PDB entry 5UAG | X-ray diffraction, 3.40 A resolution | chains D and F of the 6 polymer chains in the assembly

Chain D:
Molecule: DNA-directed RNA polymerase subunit beta'
Organism: Escherichia coli (strain K12)
Notes: EC 2.7.7.6
UniProtKB: P0A8T7 (RPOC_ECOLI); numbering as in UniProt (aligned over 1-1407)
Chain sequence (1407 residues; each row starts with the number of its first residue):
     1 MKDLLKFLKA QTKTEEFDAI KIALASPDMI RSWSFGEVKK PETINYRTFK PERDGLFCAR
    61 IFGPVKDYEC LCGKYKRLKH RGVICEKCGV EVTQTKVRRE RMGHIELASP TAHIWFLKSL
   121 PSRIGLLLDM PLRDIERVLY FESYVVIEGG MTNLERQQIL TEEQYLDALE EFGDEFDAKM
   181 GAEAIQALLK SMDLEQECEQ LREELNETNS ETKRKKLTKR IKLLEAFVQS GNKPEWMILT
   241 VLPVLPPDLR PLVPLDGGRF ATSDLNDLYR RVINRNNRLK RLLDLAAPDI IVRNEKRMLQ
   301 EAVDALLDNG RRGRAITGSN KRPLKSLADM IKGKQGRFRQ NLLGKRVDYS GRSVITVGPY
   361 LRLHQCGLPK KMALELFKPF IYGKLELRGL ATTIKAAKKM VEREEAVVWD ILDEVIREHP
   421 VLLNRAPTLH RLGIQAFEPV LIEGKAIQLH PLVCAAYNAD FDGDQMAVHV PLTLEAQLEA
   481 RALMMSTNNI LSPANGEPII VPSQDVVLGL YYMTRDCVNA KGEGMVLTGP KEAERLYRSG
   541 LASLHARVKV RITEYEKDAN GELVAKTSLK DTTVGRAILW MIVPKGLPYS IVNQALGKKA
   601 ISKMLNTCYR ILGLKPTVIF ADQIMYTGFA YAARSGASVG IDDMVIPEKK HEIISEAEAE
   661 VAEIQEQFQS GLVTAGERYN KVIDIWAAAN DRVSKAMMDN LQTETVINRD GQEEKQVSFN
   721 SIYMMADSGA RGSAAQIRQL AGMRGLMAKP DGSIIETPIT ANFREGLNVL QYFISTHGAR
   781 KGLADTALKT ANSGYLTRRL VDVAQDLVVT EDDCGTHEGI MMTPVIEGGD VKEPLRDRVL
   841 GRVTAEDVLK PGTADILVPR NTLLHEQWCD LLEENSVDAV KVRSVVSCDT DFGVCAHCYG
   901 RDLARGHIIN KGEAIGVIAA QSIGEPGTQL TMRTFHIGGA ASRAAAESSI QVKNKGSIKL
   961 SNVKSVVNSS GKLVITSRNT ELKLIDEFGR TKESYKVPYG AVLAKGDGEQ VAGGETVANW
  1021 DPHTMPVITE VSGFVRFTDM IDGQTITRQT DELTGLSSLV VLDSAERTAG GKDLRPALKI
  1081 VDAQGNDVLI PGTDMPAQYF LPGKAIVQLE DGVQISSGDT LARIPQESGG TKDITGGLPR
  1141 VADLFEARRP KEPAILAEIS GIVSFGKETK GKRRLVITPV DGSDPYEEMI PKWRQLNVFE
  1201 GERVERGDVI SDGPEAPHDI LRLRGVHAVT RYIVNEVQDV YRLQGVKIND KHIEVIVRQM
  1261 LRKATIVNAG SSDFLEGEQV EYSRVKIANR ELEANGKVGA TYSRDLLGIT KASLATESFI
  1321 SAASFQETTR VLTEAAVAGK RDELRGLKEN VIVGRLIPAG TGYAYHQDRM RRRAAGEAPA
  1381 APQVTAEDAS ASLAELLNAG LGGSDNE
Unresolved in the structure: 1-7, 933-1134, 1377-1407
Bound ions: Zn2+ site 1: Cys70, Cys72, Cys85, Cys88; Mg2+ site 1 near Asp460 (its only coordinating residue here); Mg2+ site 2: Asp462, Asp464; Zn2+ site 2: Cys814, Cys888, Cys895, Cys898
Curated features (UniProtKB/Swiss-Prot):
  - binding site (Zn(2+)): Cys70, Cys72, Cys85, Cys88, Cys814, Cys888, Cys895, Cys898
  - binding site (Mg(2+)): Asp460, Asp462, Asp464
  - modified residue: Lys983 (N6-acetyllysine)

Chain F:
Molecule: RNA polymerase sigma factor RpoD
Organism: Escherichia coli (strain K12)
UniProtKB: P00579 (RPOD_ECOLI); residues 1-613 here = UniProt positions 1-613
Chain sequence (613 residues; each row starts with the number of its first residue):
     1 MEQNPQSQLK LLVTRGKEQG YLTYAEVNDH LPEDIVDSDQ IEDIIQMIND MGIQVMEEAP
    61 DADDLMLAEN TADEDAAEAA AQVLSSVESE IGRTTDPVRM YMREMGTVEL LTREGEIDIA
   121 KRIEDGINQV QCSVAEYPEA ITYLLEQYDR VEAEEARLSD LITGFVDPNA EEDLAPTATH
   181 VGSELSQEDL DDDEDEDEED GDDDSADDDN SIDPELAREK FAELRAQYVV TRDTIKAKGR
   241 SHATAQEEIL KLSEVFKQFR LVPKQFDYLV NSMRVMMDRV RTQERLIMKL CVEQCKMPKK
   301 NFITLFTGNE TSDTWFNAAI AMNKPWSEKL HDVSEEVHRA LQKLQQIEEE TGLTIEQVKD
   361 INRRMSIGEA KARRAKKEMV EANLRLVISI AKKYTNRGLQ FLDLIQEGNI GLMKAVDKFE
   421 YRRGYKFSTY ATWWIRQAIT RSIADQARTI RIPVHMIETI NKLNRISRQM LQEMGREPTP
   481 EELAERMLMP EDKIRKVLKI AKEPISMETP IGDDEDSHLG DFIEDTTLEL PLDSATTESL
   541 RAATHDVLAG LTAREAKVLR MRFGIDMNTD YTLEEVGKQF DVTRERIRQI EAKALRKLRH
   601 PSRSEVLRSF LDD
Unresolved in the structure: 1-93, 168-212, 237-242, 613
Curated features (UniProtKB/Swiss-Prot):
  - DNA-binding region: Leu573 to Ala592 (H-T-H motif)
  - region: Arg584 to Arg599 (Interaction with anti-sigma factors)
  - motif: Asp403 to Gln406 (Interaction with polymerase core subunit RpoC)
  - site: Arg562 (Interaction with anti-sigma factors)

Chain D / chain F interface:
Contacting residue pairs (92; chain D residue first):
  Glu42(D) - Arg451(F)  salt bridge
  Thr43(D) - Thr449(F)  hydrogen bond (side chain-backbone)
  Thr43(D) - Ile450(F)
  Ile44(D) - Ile450(F)  hydrophobic
  Tyr46(D) - Arg451(F)
  Tyr46(D) - Ile452(F)  hydrophobic
  Tyr46(D) - Pro453(F)
  Tyr46(D) - Ile500(F)
  Arg47(D) - Ile500(F)
  Phe49(D) - Ile500(F)  hydrophobic
  Arg77(D) - Met567(F)
  Arg77(D) - Asn568(F)
  Arg77(D) - Thr569(F)
  Lys79(D) - Asn568(F)
  Arg133(D) - Thr94(F)
  Arg133(D) - Thr95(F)
  Glu136(D) - Thr95(F)
  Tyr140(D) - Thr95(F)
  Tyr140(D) - Met100(F)  hydrophobic
  Glu142(D) - Met100(F)
  Pro251(D) - Met507(F)
  Val253(D) - Ile523(F)  hydrophobic
  Gly257(D) - Lys499(F)
  Gly257(D) - Lys502(F)
  Gly258(D) - Lys499(F)
  Arg259(D) - Lys502(F)
  Arg259(D) - Glu503(F)
  Arg259(D) - Ile505(F)
  Phe260(D) - Pro504(F)
  Phe260(D) - Ile505(F)  hydrogen bond (backbone-backbone)
  Ala261(D) - Ile505(F)
  Thr262(D) - Pro504(F)
  Thr262(D) - Ile505(F)  hydrogen bond (backbone-backbone)
  Thr262(D) - Ser506(F)
  Thr262(D) - Met507(F)  hydrogen bond (backbone-backbone)
  Ser263(D) - Met507(F)
  Ser263(D) - Glu508(F)
  Asp264(D) - Ser506(F)  hydrogen bond
  Asp264(D) - Glu508(F)
  Arg270(D) - Gln446(F)  hydrogen bond (side chain-backbone)
  Arg270(D) - Ala447(F)
  Arg270(D) - Arg448(F)  hydrogen bond (side chain-backbone)
  Arg270(D) - Thr449(F)
  Arg271(D) - Gln400(F)
  Asn274(D) - Gln446(F)  hydrogen bond
  Arg275(D) - Gln400(F)
  Arg275(D) - Asp403(F)  salt bridge
  Arg278(D) - Asp403(F)  salt bridge
  Arg278(D) - Gln406(F)
  Arg278(D) - Glu407(F)  salt bridge
  Arg278(D) - Ile410(F)
  Arg281(D) - Glu407(F)  salt bridge
  Arg281(D) - Ile410(F)
  Leu282(D) - Gln406(F)
  Leu282(D) - Met413(F)  hydrophobic
  Leu285(D) - Met413(F)  hydrophobic
  Ala286(D) - Arg373(F)
  Ala287(D) - Met413(F)  hydrophobic
  Pro288(D) - Lys377(F)
  Ile290(D) - Glu104(F)
  Ile290(D) - Leu384(F)  hydrophobic
  Ile291(D) - Gln406(F)
  Ile291(D) - Asn409(F)
  Arg293(D) - Glu104(F)
  Asn294(D) - Tyr101(F)
  Asn294(D) - Leu402(F)
  Asn294(D) - Gln406(F)
  Glu295(D) - Gln406(F)
  Arg297(D) - Met100(F)  hydrogen bond (side chain-backbone)
  Arg297(D) - Tyr101(F)
  Arg297(D) - Glu104(F)  salt bridge
  Met298(D) - Leu402(F)
  Met298(D) - Asp403(F)
  Met298(D) - Gln406(F)
  Glu301(D) - Pro97(F)
  Arg322(D) - Pro510(F)
  Lys325(D) - Glu508(F)
  Phe338(D) - Asp516(F)
  Tyr382(D) - Leu532(F)  hydrophobic
  Thr392(D) - Glu605(F)
  Thr392(D) - Val606(F)
  Thr393(D) - Ser539(F)  hydrogen bond
  Thr393(D) - Ser609(F)
  Lys395(D) - Thr536(F)
  Lys395(D) - Ser609(F)
  Lys395(D) - Phe610(F)
  Lys395(D) - Asp612(F)  salt bridge
  Ala396(D) - Ser609(F)
  Lys398(D) - Leu532(F)
  Lys398(D) - Asp533(F)  salt bridge
  Lys399(D) - Ser609(F)  hydrogen bond (side chain-backbone)
  Lys399(D) - Leu611(F)  hydrogen bond (side chain-backbone)
Also at the interface, not in a pair above, chain D (56 interface residues in all): Asn45, Lys96, Phe141, Leu252, Ile394
Also at the interface, not in a pair above, chain F (57 interface residues in all): Val380, Glu381, Ile405, Met456, His518, Leu519, Leu528

Summary:
Chain D and chain F form an interface of 56 and 57 residues respectively; the contacts include 12 hydrogen
bonds and 8 salt bridges. Among the polar pairs are Glu42(D)-Arg451(F), Arg275(D)-Asp403(F) and
Arg278(D)-Asp403(F). From UniProt: 8 Zn2+-binding residues and 3 Mg2+-binding residues on chain D.
Here chain D is DNA-directed RNA polymerase subunit beta' and chain F is RNA polymerase sigma factor RpoD,
both from Escherichia coli (strain K12). Entry 5UAG (Escherichia coli RNA polymerase mutant - RpoB D516V) was
determined by X-ray diffraction together with 5UAC, 5UAH, 5UAJ, 5UAL and 5UAQ from the same study.
